PDB entry 3PCA | X-ray diffraction, 2.20 A resolution | chains P and R of the 12 polymer chains in the assembly

== Chain P (and R) ==
Molecule: Protocatechuate 3,4-dioxygenase
Source organism: Pseudomonas putida
Notes: EC 1.13.11.3; chain R of this document is another copy of the same molecule, construct and numbering; everything in this record applies to it too
Reference sequence: P00437 (PCXB_PSEPU); residues 301-538 here correspond to UniProt positions 1-238 (UniProt number = residue number - 300)
Chain sequence (238 residues; numbered 301 to 538; the number before each row is that of its first residue):
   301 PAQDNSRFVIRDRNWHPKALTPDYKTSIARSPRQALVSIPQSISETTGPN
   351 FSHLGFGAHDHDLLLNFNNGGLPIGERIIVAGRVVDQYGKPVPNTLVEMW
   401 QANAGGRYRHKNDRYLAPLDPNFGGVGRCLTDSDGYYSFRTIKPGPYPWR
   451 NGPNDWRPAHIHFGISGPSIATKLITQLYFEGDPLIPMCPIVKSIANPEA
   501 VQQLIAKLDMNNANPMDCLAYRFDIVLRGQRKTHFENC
Disordered / not traced: 368-370, 537-538
Glycans and other covalent adducts: beta-mercaptoethanol (BME) linked to C429
Metal / ion sites: Fe ion: Y408, H460, H462 (together with 3,4-dihydroxybenzoic acid)
Residues lining bound ligands:
  - 3,4-dihydroxybenzoic acid (DHB), molecule 1: L320, P332, R333
  - 3,4-dihydroxybenzoic acid (DHB), molecule 2: L320, P322, I328, R333
  - 3,4-dihydroxybenzoic acid (DHB), molecule 3: Y324, Y408, Y447, W449, R457, H460, H462, Q477, I491

== How chain P and chain R interact ==
Pairs across the interface (13):
  I310(P) with P453(R), hydrophobic; N454(R)
  N314(P) with D323(R), hydrogen bond
  K318(P) with D323(R), salt bridge
  R333(P) with I328(R)
  A335(P) with K325(R); I328(R), hydrophobic
  L336(P) with K325(R), hydrogen bond (backbone-side chain)
  S338(P) with K325(R), hydrogen bond; R450(R); N451(R), hydrogen bond (side chain-backbone); G452(R); P453(R)
Also at the interface, not in a pair above, chain P (8 interface residues in all): P340

== In short ==
The chain P/chain R interface involves 8 residues from each chain; the contacts include 4 hydrogen bonds and 1
salt bridge. Among the polar pairs are K318(P)-D323(R), N314(P)-D323(R) and L336(P)-K325(R). Bound to chain P:
3 copies of 3,4-dihydroxybenzoic acid.
Both chains are Protocatechuate 3,4-dioxygenase (Pseudomonas putida). Entry 3PCA (Structure of protocatechuate
3,4-dioxygenase complexed with 3,4-dihydroxybenzoate) was determined by X-ray diffraction, deposited together
with 3PCJ, 3PCK, 3PCL and 3PCM.
